8G0D - chains A and F of the 20 polymer chains in the assembly; structure by electron microscopy, 2.90 A resolution.

== Chain A ==
Molecule: ATP synthase subunit alpha
From: Mycolicibacterium smegmatis MC2 155
Notes: EC 7.1.2.2
Reference sequence: A0R202 (ATPA_MYCS2); residues 1-548 here = UniProt positions 1-548
Chain sequence (548 residues; row label = number of the first residue in the row):
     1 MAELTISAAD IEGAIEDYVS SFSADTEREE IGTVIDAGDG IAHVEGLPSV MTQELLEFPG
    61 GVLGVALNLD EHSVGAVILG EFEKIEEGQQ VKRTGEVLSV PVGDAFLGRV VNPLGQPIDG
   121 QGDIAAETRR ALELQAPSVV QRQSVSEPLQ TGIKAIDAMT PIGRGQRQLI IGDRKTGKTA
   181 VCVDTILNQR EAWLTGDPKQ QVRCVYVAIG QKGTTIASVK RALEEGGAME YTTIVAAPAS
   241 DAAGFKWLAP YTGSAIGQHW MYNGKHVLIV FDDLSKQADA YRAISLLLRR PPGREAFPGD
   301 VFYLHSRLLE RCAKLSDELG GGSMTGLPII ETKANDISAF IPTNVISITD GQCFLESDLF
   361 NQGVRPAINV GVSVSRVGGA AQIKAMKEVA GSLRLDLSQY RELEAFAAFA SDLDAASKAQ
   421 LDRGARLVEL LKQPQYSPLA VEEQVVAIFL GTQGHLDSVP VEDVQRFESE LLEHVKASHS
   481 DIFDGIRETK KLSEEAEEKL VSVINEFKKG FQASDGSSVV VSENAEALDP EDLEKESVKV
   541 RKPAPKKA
Disordered / not traced: 1-6, 521-548
Residues lining bound ligands:
  - ATP (adenosine-5'-triphosphate): D173, R174, K175, T176, G177, K178, T179, A180, R365, P366, Q433, P434, Q435
  - ATP: I346, S347, R376
Swiss-Prot annotation at these positions:
  - binding site (ATP): G172 to T179
  - site: S373 (Required for activity)

== Chain F ==
Molecule: ATP synthase subunit beta
From: Mycolicibacterium smegmatis MC2 155
Notes: EC 7.1.2.2
Reference sequence: A0R200 (ATPB_MYCS2); numbering as in UniProt (aligned over 1-475)
Chain sequence (475 residues; each row starts with the number of its first residue):
     1 MTATAEKTAG RVVRITGPVV DVEFPRGSVP ELFNALHAEI TFGALAKTLT LEVAQHLGDS
    61 LVRCISMQPT DGLVRGVEVT DTGASISVPV GDGVKGHVFN ALGDCLDDPG YGKDFEHWSI
   121 HRKPPAFSDL EPRTEMLETG LKVVDLLTPY VRGGKIALFG GAGVGKTVLI QEMINRIARN
   181 FGGTSVFAGV GERTREGNDL WVELADANVL KDTALVFGQM DEPPGTRMRV ALSALTMAEF
   241 FRDEQGQDVL LFIDNIFRFT QAGSEVSTLL GRMPSAVGYQ PTLADEMGEL QERITSTRGR
   301 SITSMQAVYV PADDYTDPAP ATTFAHLDAT TELSRAVFSK GIFPAVDPLA SSSTILDPAI
   361 VGDEHYRVAQ EVIRILQRYK DLQDIIAILG IDELSEEDKQ LVNRARRIER FLSQNMMAAE
   421 QFTGQPGSTV PLKETIEAFD KLTKGEFDHL PEQAFFLIGG LDDLAKKAES LGAKL
Disordered / not traced: 1-7, 472-475

== How chain A and chain F interact ==
Contacting residue pairs (7; chain A residue first):
  I35(A) with G58(F), hydrogen bond (backbone-backbone)
  D36(A) with H56(F)
  A37(A) with Q55(F); H56(F), hydrogen bond (backbone-backbone)
  S218(A) with P132(F)
  A239(A) with G288(F)
  A283(A) with P281(F)
Also at the interface, not in a pair above, chain A (13 interface residues in all): G38, E83, I118, A217, S240, L286, E295
Also at the interface, not in a pair above, chain F (16 interface residues in all): L32, A54, L57, F127, S128, M273, A276, A284, D285, E289

== Overview ==
Chain A and chain F form an interface of 13 and 16 residues respectively; the contacts include 2 hydrogen
bonds. The backbones hydrogen-bond at I35(A)-G58(F) and A37(A)-H56(F). Ligands of chain A: ATP. Curated
annotation (UniProt) lists 8 ATP-binding residues on chain A.
Here chain A is ATP synthase subunit alpha and chain F is ATP synthase subunit beta, both from
Mycolicibacterium smegmatis MC2 155. Entry 8G0D (Cryo-EM structure of TBAJ-876-bound Mycobacterium smegmatis
ATP synthase rotational state 2 (backbone model)) was determined by electron microscopy together with 8G07,
8G08, 8G09, 8G0A, 8G0B, 8G0C and 8G0E from the same study.
